Entry 1Q94 (X-ray diffraction, 2.40 A resolution); this record covers chains A and B of the 3 polymer chains in the assembly.

== Chain A ==
Molecule: HLA class I histocompatibility antigen, A-11 alpha chain
Organism: Homo sapiens
UniProt: P13746 (1A11_HUMAN); residues 1-275 here correspond to UniProt positions 25-299 (UniProt number = residue number + 24)
Chain sequence (275 residues; row label = number of the first residue in the row):
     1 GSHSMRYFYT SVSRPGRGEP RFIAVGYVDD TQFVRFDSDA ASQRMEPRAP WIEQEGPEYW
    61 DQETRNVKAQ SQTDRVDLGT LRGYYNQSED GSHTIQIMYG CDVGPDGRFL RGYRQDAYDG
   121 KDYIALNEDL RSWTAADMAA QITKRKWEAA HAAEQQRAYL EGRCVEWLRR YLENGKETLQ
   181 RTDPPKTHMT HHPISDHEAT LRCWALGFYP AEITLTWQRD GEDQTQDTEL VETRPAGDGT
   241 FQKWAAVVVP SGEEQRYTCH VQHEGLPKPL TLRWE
Disulfide bonds: C101-C164, C203-C259

== Chain B ==
Molecule: Beta-2-microglobulin
Organism: Homo sapiens
UniProt: P61769 (B2MG_HUMAN); residues 1-99 here correspond to UniProt positions 21-119 (UniProt number = residue number + 20)
Chain sequence (100 residues; numbered 0 to 99; the number before each row is that of its first residue; numbering starts at 0):
     0 MIQRTPKIQV YSRHPAENGK SNFLNCYVSG FHPSDIEVDL LKNGERIEKV EHSDLSFSKD
    60 WSFYLLYYTE FTPTEKDEYA CRVNHVTLSQ PKIVKWDRDM
Sequence notes: cloning artifact (0)
Disulfide bonds: C25-C80
Swiss-Prot annotation at these positions:
  - modified residue: Q2 (Pyrrolidone carboxylic acid)
  - glycosylation: I1 (N-linked (Glc) (glycation) isoleucine), K19 (N-linked (Glc) (glycation) lysine), K41 (N-linked (Glc) (glycation) lysine), K48 (N-linked (Glc) (glycation) lysine), K58 (N-linked (Glc) (glycation) lysine), K91 (N-linked (Glc) (glycation) lysine), K94 (N-linked (Glc) (glycation) lysine)

== How chain A and chain B interact ==
Pairs across the interface (60):
  F8(A) - S55(B)
  F8(A) - F56(B)  hydrophobic
  Y9(A) - F56(B)
  T10(A) - L54(B)
  T10(A) - F56(B)
  T10(A) - F62(B)
  V12(A) - S33(B)
  I23(A) - L54(B)  hydrophobic
  V25(A) - D53(B)
  V25(A) - L54(B)
  Y27(A) - S55(B)
  Y27(A) - Y63(B)  hydrogen bond
  Q32(A) - D53(B)  hydrogen bond
  R35(A) - D53(B)  salt bridge
  R48(A) - D53(B)  salt bridge
  Q87(A) - M0(B)
  T94(A) - H31(B)
  Q96(A) - H31(B)  hydrogen bond
  Q96(A) - F56(B)
  Q96(A) - W60(B)  hydrogen bond (side chain-backbone)
  Q96(A) - F62(B)
  I97(A) - F56(B)
  M98(A) - F56(B)  hydrophobic
  M98(A) - K58(B)
  Q115(A) - K58(B)  hydrogen bond
  Q115(A) - W60(B)
  D116(A) - W60(B)
  A117(A) - W60(B)
  D119(A) - M0(B)
  D119(A) - I1(B)
  D119(A) - H31(B)
  G120(A) - R3(B)  hydrogen bond (backbone-side chain)
  G120(A) - H31(B)  hydrogen bond (backbone-side chain)
  G120(A) - W60(B)
  K121(A) - I1(B)
  D122(A) - W60(B)  hydrogen bond
  T190(A) - M99(B)
  H192(A) - M99(B)  hydrogen bond (side chain-backbone)
  R202(A) - M99(B)  hydrogen bond (side chain-backbone)
  W204(A) - D98(B)
  W204(A) - M99(B)  hydrogen bond (side chain-backbone)
  V231(A) - Q8(B)
  E232(A) - K6(B)  salt bridge
  E232(A) - Q8(B)  hydrogen bond (backbone-side chain)
  E232(A) - S28(B)  hydrogen bond
  T233(A) - Y26(B)
  R234(A) - Q8(B)  hydrogen bond
  R234(A) - Y10(B)
  R234(A) - Y26(B)
  P235(A) - Y10(B)  hydrogen bond (backbone-side chain)
  P235(A) - N24(B)
  P235(A) - Y26(B)
  P235(A) - L65(B)  hydrophobic
  A236(A) - R12(B)
  A236(A) - N24(B)
  G237(A) - R12(B)
  D238(A) - R12(B)
  Q242(A) - Y10(B)
  Q242(A) - S11(B)
  Q242(A) - R12(B)  hydrogen bond (side chain-backbone)
Interface residues without a listed pair, chain A (37 interface residues in all): R111, W244
Interface residues without a listed pair, chain B (26 interface residues in all): H13, D59

== Overview ==
37 residues of chain A and 26 residues of chain B are in contact; the contacts include 16 hydrogen bonds and 3
salt bridges. Among the polar pairs are R35(A)-D53(B), R48(A)-D53(B) and E232(A)-K6(B).
Here chain A is HLA class I histocompatibility antigen, A-11 alpha chain and chain B is Beta-2-microglobulin,
both from Homo sapiens. Entry 1Q94 (Structures of HLA-A*1101 in complex with immunodominant nonamer and
decamer HIV-1 epitopes clearly reveal the presence ...) was determined by X-ray diffraction together with 1QVO
from the same study.
